Entry 1I2N (X-ray diffraction, 2.05 A resolution); this record covers chains A and B.

[Chain A (and B)]
Protein: Transaldolase B
From: Escherichia coli
Notes: EC 2.2.1.2; chain B of this document is another copy of the same molecule, construct and numbering; everything in this record applies to it too
UniProt: P0A870 (TALB_ECOLI); residues 2-317 here correspond to UniProt positions 1-316 (UniProt number = residue number - 1)
Chain sequence (316 residues; row label = number of the first residue in the row):
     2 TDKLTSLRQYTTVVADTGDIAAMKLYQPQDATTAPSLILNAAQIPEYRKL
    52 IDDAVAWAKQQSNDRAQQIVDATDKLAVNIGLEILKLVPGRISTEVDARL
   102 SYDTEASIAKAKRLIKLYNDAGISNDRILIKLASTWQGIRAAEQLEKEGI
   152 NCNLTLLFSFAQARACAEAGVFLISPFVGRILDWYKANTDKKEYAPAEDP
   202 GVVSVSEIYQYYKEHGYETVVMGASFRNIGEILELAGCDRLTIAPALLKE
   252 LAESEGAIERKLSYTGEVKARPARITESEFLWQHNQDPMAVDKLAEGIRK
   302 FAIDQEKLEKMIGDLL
Construct notes: engineered mutation Ala35 (Asn34 in P0A870)

[Chain A / chain B interface]
Pairs across the interface (30; chain A residue first):
  Ala99(A) with Trp283(B)
  Arg100(A) with Trp283(B)
  Tyr103(A) with Ser279(B), hydrogen bond (backbone-side chain); Leu282(B), hydrophobic; Trp283(B), hydrophobic; Asn286(B)
  Asp104(A) with Ser279(B)
  Gln138(A) with Leu282(B)
  Ser279(A) with Tyr103(B), hydrogen bond (side chain-backbone); Asp104(B)
  Leu282(A) with Tyr103(B), hydrophobic; Gln138(B)
  Trp283(A) with Ala99(B); Arg100(B); Tyr103(B), hydrophobic; Ile299(B), hydrophobic; Ala303(B), hydrophobic
  Asn286(A) with Tyr103(B); Ala296(B); Arg300(B), hydrogen bond (backbone-side chain)
  Gln287(A) with Arg300(B)
  Pro289(A) with Arg300(B)
  Val292(A) with Val292(B), hydrophobic
  Asp293(A) with Asp293(B)
  Ala296(A) with Asn286(B)
  Ile299(A) with Trp283(B), hydrophobic
  Arg300(A) with Asn286(B), hydrogen bond (side chain-backbone); Gln287(B); Pro289(B)
  Ala303(A) with Trp283(B), hydrophobic
Also at the interface, not in a pair above, chain A (18 interface residues in all): Glu278
Also at the interface, not in a pair above, chain B (18 interface residues in all): Glu278

[Overview]
Chain A and chain B each contribute 18 residues to their interface; the contacts include 4 hydrogen bonds.
Among the polar pairs are Tyr103(A)-Ser279(B) and Asn286(A)-Arg300(B).
Both chains are Transaldolase B (Escherichia coli). Entry 1I2N (Crystal structure of escherichia coli
transaldolase B mutant N35A) was determined by X-ray diffraction together with 1I2O, 1I2P, 1I2Q and 1I2R from
the same study.
